Entry 6DU2 (X-ray diffraction, 2.50 A resolution); this record covers chains A and C.

Chain A:
Molecule: carboxy-terminal domain RNA polymerase II polypeptide A small phosphatase 1 isoform X2
Organism: Erinaceus europaeus
UniProtKB: A0A1S2ZIN9 (A0A1S2ZIN9_ERIEU); residues 77-256 here correspond to UniProt positions 75-254 (UniProt number = residue number - 2)
Amino-acid sequence (180 residues; numbered 77 to 256; the number before each row is that of its first residue):
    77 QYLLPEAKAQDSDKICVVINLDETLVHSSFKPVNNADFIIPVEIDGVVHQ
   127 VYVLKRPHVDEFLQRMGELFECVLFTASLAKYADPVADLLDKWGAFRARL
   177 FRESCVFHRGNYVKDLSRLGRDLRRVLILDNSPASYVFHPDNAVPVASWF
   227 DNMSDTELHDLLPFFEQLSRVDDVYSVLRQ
Construct notes: engineered mutation Asn96 (Asp94 in A0A1S2ZIN9)
Metal / ion sites: Mg2+: Asn96, Asp98, Asn207 (shared with Ser861(C) of chain C)
What the authors report for this chain:
  - mutagenesis - D96N: abolished catalytic activity on doubly phosphorylated REST peptide
  - Mg2+ coordination: Asn96, Asn207

Chain C:
Molecule: REST-pS861/4
Amino-acid sequence (12 residues; each row starts with the number of its first residue):
   858 EDLSPPSPPLPK
Disordered / not traced: 858-859, 866-869
Modified positions: Ser861 (phosphoserine; SEP); Ser864 (phosphoserine; SEP)
Metal / ion sites: Mg2+: Ser861 (shared with Asn96(A), Asp98(A), Asn207(A) of chain A)
What the authors report for this chain:
  - Mg2+ coordination: Ser861
  - post-translational modification sites: Ser861, Ser864
  - contacts within the chain: Pro862-Ser864 (backbone contact)

How chain A and chain C interact:
Pairs across the interface (20; chain A residue first):
  Asn96(A) with Ser861(C)
  Asp98(A) with Ser861(C), hydrogen bond (side chain-backbone)
  Ser104(A) with Leu860(C)
  Phe106(A) with Leu860(C), hydrophobic
  Thr152(A) with Ser861(C)
  Ala153(A) with Ser861(C); Pro862(C)
  Ser154(A) with Leu860(C); Ser861(C)
  Tyr158(A) with Leu860(C)
  Arg178(A) with Leu860(C); Pro862(C)
  Phe183(A) with Pro865(C)
  Gly186(A) with Pro863(C); Ser864(C)
  Asn187(A) with Pro863(C), hydrogen bond (side chain-backbone)
  Tyr188(A) with Pro862(C); Pro865(C)
  Lys190(A) with Ser861(C)
  Asn207(A) with Ser861(C)
Other interface residues (no listed pair), chain A (19 interface residues in all): Glu99, Ser105, Val127, Asp206
From the paper, about this interface:
  - pairs named by the authors: Asn96(A)-Ser861(C), Phe106(A)-Leu860(C) (hydrophobic contact), Thr152(A)-Ser861(C), Ala153(A)-Ser861(C) (backbone contact), Tyr158(A)-Leu860(C) (hydrophobic contact), Phe183(A)-Pro865(C) (hydrophobic contact), Gly186(A)-Ser864(C) (hydrogen bond), Asn187(A)-Pro863(C) (hydrogen bond), Tyr188(A)-Pro865(C) (hydrophobic contact), Lys190(A)-Ser861(C)

Summary:
19 residues of chain A face 6 of chain C across their interface; the contacts include 2 hydrogen bonds. Polar
pairs include Asp98(A)-Ser861(C) and Asn187(A)-Pro863(C). The authors report contacts between Asn96(A) and
Ser861(C), Thr152(A) and Ser861(C) and Lys190(A) and Ser861(C); hydrophobic contacts between Phe106(A) and
Leu860(C), Tyr158(A) and Leu860(C) and Phe183(A) and Pro865(C) among others; a backbone contact between
Ala153(A) and Ser861(C). From the paper: D96N of chain A abolishes catalytic activity on doubly phosphorylated
REST peptide; Mg2+ coordination by Asn96(A), Asn207(A) and Ser861(C).
Here chain A is carboxy-terminal domain RNA polymerase II polypeptide A small phosphatase 1 isoform X2
(Erinaceus europaeus) and chain C is REST-pS861/4. Entry 6DU2 (Structure of Scp1 D96N bound to REST-pS861/4
peptide) was determined by X-ray diffraction (same publication as 6DU3).
